PDB entry 8ZC5 | electron microscopy, 3.91 A resolution | chains A and C of the 6 polymer chains in the assembly

# Chain A
Molecule: Spike protein S1
From: Severe acute respiratory syndrome coronavirus 2
Notes: fragment: rbd
UniProt: P0DTC2 (SPIKE_SARS2); residues 332-527 here = UniProt positions 332-527
Chain sequence (196 residues; numbered 332 to 527; the number before each row is that of its first residue):
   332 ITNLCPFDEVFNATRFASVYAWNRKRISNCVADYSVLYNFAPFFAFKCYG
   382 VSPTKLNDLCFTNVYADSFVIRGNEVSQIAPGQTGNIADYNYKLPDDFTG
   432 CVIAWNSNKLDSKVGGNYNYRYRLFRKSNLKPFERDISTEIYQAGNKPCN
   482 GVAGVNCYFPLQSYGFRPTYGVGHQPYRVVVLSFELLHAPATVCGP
Sequence notes: variant D339 (Gly in P0DTC2), F371 (Ser in P0DTC2), P373 (Ser in P0DTC2), F375 (Ser in P0DTC2), A376 (Thr in P0DTC2), N405 (Asp in P0DTC2), S408 (Arg in P0DTC2), N417 (Lys in P0DTC2), K440 (Asn in P0DTC2), R452 (Leu in P0DTC2), N477 (Ser in P0DTC2), K478 (Thr in P0DTC2), A484 (Glu in P0DTC2), V486 (Phe in P0DTC2), R498 (Gln in P0DTC2), Y501 (Asn in P0DTC2), H505 (Tyr in P0DTC2)
Disulfide bonds: C336-C361, C379-C432, C391-C525, C480-C488
Covalently attached groups: N-acetylglucosamine (NAG) linked to N343
Swiss-Prot annotation at these positions:
  - region: N448 to Y451, Y453 to F456 (Immunodominant HLA epitope recognized by the CD8+)
  - glycosylation: N343 (N-linked (GlcNAc...) (complex) asparagine)
  - natural variant: D339 (G339D: In strain: Omicron/BA.1, Omicron/BA.2 and 4 more; this construct carries the variant), R346 (R346K: In strain: Mu/B.1.621; R346T: In strain: Omicron/BQ.1.1, Omicron/XBB.1.5 and 1 more), L368 (L368I: In strain: Omicron/XBB.1.5, Omicron/EG.5.1), F371 (S371F: In strain: Omicron/BA.2, Omicron/BA.2.12.1 and 6 more; this construct carries the variant), P373 (S373P: In strain: Omicron/BA.1, Omicron/BA.2 and 7 more; this construct carries the variant), F375 (S375F: In strain: Omicron/BA.1, Omicron/BA.2 and 7 more; this construct carries the variant), A376 (T376A: In strain: Omicron/BA.2, Omicron/BA.2.12.1 and 5 more; this construct carries the variant), N405 (D405N: In strain: Omicron/BA.2, Omicron/BA.2.12.1 and 6 more; this construct carries the variant), S408 (R408S: In strain: Omicron/BA.2, Omicron/BA.2.12.1 and 6 more; this construct carries the variant), N417 (K417N: In strain: Beta/B.1.351, Omicron/BA.1 and 8 more; this construct carries the variant), K440 (N440K: In strain: Omicron/BA.1, Omicron/BA.2 and 7 more; this construct carries the variant), K444 (K444T: In strain: Omicron/BQ.1.1), 16 further natural variant entries in UniProt
  - mutagenesis: N343 (N343Q: Reduced viral infectivity), Y453 (Y453F: Decreased HLA binding to NF9 epitope. Increased binding affinity to human ACE2), A475 (A475V: Increased resistance to neutralizing antibodies), V483 (V483A: Increased resistance to neutralizing antibodies), F490 (F490L: Increased resistance to neutralizing antibodies and human covalescent sera neutralization), Q493 (Q493N: Reduced host ACE2-binding affinity in vitro; Q493Y: Reduced host ACE2-binding affinity in vitro), H519 (H519P: Increased resistance to human covalescent sera neutralization)

# Chain C
Molecule: Light chain of D1F6 Fab
From: Homo sapiens
Notes: antibody fragment or engineered binder
Chain sequence (110 residues; numbered 1 to 110; the number before each row is that of its first residue):
     1 QPVLTQPPSASGPPGQSVSISCSGSRSNIGTNFVYWYQQLPGAAPKLLIY
    51 KNDQRPSGVPERFFGSKSGTSASLAISGLRSEDEVDYYCAAWDDSLSGHV
   101 FGAGTKVTVL
Unresolved in the structure: 1
Disulfide bonds: C22-C89

# How chain A and chain C interact
Pairs across the interface (6; chain A residue first):
  F375(A) - F64(C)  hydrophobic
  F375(A) - S66(C)
  G404(A) - F64(C)
  N405(A) - F64(C)
  G502(A) - S17(C)  hydrogen bond (backbone-side chain)
  V503(A) - F64(C)  hydrophobic
Interface residues without a listed pair, chain A (9 interface residues in all): S408, Y501, G504, H505
Interface residues without a listed pair, chain C (6 interface residues in all): D53, R55, S77

# Overview
9 residues of chain A and 6 residues of chain C are in contact; the contacts include 1 hydrogen bond. The
hydrogen-bonded pair is G502(A)-S17(C). N-acetylglucosamine is covalently linked to N343(A). From UniProt: 7
mutagenesis sites on chain A.
Here chain A is Spike protein S1 (Severe acute respiratory syndrome coronavirus 2) and chain C is Light chain
of D1F6 Fab (Homo sapiens). Entry 8ZC5 (SARS-CoV-2 Omicron BA.4 spike trimer (6P) in complex with D1F6 Fab,
focused refinement of RBD region) was determined by electron microscopy, deposited together with 8ZBY, 8ZBZ,
8ZC0, 8ZC1, 8ZC2, 8ZC3, 8ZC4 and 8ZC6.
